PDB entry 7RJE | electron microscopy, 3.30 A resolution | chains A and F of the 18 polymer chains in the assembly

[Chain A]
Molecule: Ubiquinol--cytochrome-c reductase subunit
Source organism: Candida albicans (strain SC5314 / ATCC MYA-2876)
UniProtKB: A0A1D8PP59 (A0A1D8PP59_CANAL); numbering as in UniProt (aligned over 1-439)
Sequence (439 residues; each row starts with the number of its first residue):
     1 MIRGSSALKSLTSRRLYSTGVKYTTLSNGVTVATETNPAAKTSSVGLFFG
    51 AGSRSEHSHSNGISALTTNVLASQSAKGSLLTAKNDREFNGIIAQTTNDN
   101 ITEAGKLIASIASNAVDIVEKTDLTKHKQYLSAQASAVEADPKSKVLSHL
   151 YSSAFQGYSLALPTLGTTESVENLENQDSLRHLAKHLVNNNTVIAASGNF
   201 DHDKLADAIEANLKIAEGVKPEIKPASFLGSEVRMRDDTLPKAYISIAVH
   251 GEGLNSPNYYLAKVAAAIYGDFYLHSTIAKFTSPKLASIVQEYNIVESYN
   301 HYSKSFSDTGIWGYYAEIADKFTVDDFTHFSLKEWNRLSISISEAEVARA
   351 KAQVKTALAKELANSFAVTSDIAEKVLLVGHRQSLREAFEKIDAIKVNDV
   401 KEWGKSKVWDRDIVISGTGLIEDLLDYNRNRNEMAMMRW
Unresolved in the structure: 1-19, 437-439

[Chain F]
Molecule: Ubiquinol--cytochrome-c reductase subunit 8
Source organism: Candida albicans (strain SC5314 / ATCC MYA-2876)
UniProtKB: A0A1D8PHA2 (A0A1D8PHA2_CANAL); residue numbers follow UniProt; this construct covers 1-95
Sequence (95 residues; each row starts with the number of its first residue):
     1 MAGAPHPHTYMGWWGSLGSPKQKYITQYTISPYAAKPLKGAAYNAVFNTF
    51 RRTKNQFLYVAIPFVVVWSIWTRARDYNEYLYTKEGREELERVNV
Unresolved in the structure: 1-6, 95

[Interface between chain A and chain F]
Contacting residue pairs (43; chain A residue first):
  L229(A) - I30(F)  hydrophobic
  L229(A) - A34(F)  hydrophobic
  G230(A) - I30(F)
  G230(A) - S31(F)  hydrogen bond (backbone-backbone)
  S231(A) - T29(F)
  S231(A) - S31(F)
  E232(A) - Q27(F)
  E232(A) - Y28(F)
  E232(A) - T29(F)  hydrogen bond (backbone-backbone)
  V233(A) - T26(F)
  V233(A) - Q27(F)
  V233(A) - Y28(F)  hydrophobic
  R234(A) - T26(F)
  R234(A) - Q27(F)  hydrogen bond (backbone-backbone)
  M235(A) - I25(F)
  M235(A) - T26(F)
  R236(A) - S19(F)  hydrogen bond
  R236(A) - Q22(F)  hydrogen bond
  R236(A) - K23(F)
  R236(A) - I25(F)
  D237(A) - K23(F)
  D238(A) - K21(F)  hydrogen bond (backbone-side chain)
  D238(A) - Q22(F)  hydrogen bond (side chain-backbone)
  D238(A) - K23(F)
  T239(A) - K23(F)
  K321(A) - G15(F)
  F322(A) - G15(F)
  F322(A) - S16(F)
  D410(A) - Y33(F)
  D412(A) - S31(F)  hydrogen bond
  D412(A) - Y33(F)
  E422(A) - W14(F)
  E422(A) - G15(F)
  E422(A) - S16(F)
  E422(A) - L17(F)  hydrogen bond (side chain-backbone)
  E422(A) - S19(F)
  D423(A) - W14(F)
  D423(A) - G15(F)
  L425(A) - W14(F)
  Y427(A) - S31(F)  hydrogen bond
  Y427(A) - P32(F)
  N428(A) - P32(F)
  R431(A) - Y33(F)
Also at the interface, not in a pair above, chain A (23 interface residues in all): Q156, N432
Also at the interface, not in a pair above, chain F (19 interface residues in all): P20

[Overview]
23 residues of chain A and 19 residues of chain F are in contact, with 10 hydrogen bonds. Polar contacts
include R236(A)-S19(F), R236(A)-Q22(F) and D238(A)-K21(F).
Here chain A is Ubiquinol--cytochrome-c reductase subunit and chain F is Ubiquinol--cytochrome-c reductase
subunit 8, both from Candida albicans (strain SC5314 / ATCC MYA-2876). Entry 7RJE (Complex III2 from Candida
albicans, Inz-5 bound) was determined by electron microscopy, deposited together with 7RJA, 7RJB, 7RJC and
7RJD.
